3RMZ - chains E and F of the 6 polymer chains in the assembly; structure by X-ray diffraction, 1.72 A resolution.

[Chain E]
Name: Methylamine dehydrogenase light chain
Source organism: Paracoccus denitrificans
Notes: EC 1.4.99.3
UniProt: A1BBA0 (A1BBA0_PARDP); residues 1-131 here correspond to UniProt positions 58-188 (UniProt number = residue number + 57)
Chain sequence (137 residues; each row starts with the number of its first residue):
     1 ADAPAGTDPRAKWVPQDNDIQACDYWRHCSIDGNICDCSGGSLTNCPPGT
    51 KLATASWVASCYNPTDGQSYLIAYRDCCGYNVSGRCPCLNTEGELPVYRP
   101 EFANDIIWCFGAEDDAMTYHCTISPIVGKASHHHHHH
Not modelled in the structure: 1-6, 131-137
Construct notes: expression tag (132-137)
Modified positions: Trp57 (7-hydroxy-l-tryptophan; 0AF)
Disulfide bonds: Cys23-Cys88, Cys29-Cys61, Cys36-Cys121, Cys38-Cys86, Cys46-Cys77, Cys78-Cys109

[Chain F]
Name: Methylamine dehydrogenase heavy chain
Source organism: Paracoccus denitrificans
Notes: EC 1.4.99.3
UniProt: A1BB97 (A1BB97_PARDP); residues 1-386 here correspond to UniProt positions 32-417 (UniProt number = residue number + 31)
Chain sequence (386 residues; each row starts with the number of its first residue):
     1 QDAPEAETQAQETQGQAAARAAAADLAAGQDDEPRILEAPAPDARRVYVN
    51 DPAHFAAVTQQFVIDGEAGRVIGMIDGGFLPNPVVADDGSFIAHASTVFS
   101 RIARGERTDYVEVFDPVTLLPTADIELPDAPRFLVGTYPWMTSLTPDGKT
   151 LLFYQFSPAPAVGVVDLEGKAFKRMLDVPDCYHIFPTAPDTFFMHCRDGS
   201 LAKVAFGTEGTPEITHTEVFHPEDEFLINHPAYSQKAGRLVWPTYTGKIH
   251 QIDLSSGDAKFLPAVEALTEAERADGWRPGGWQQVAYHRALDRIYLLVDQ
   301 RDEWRHKTASRFVVVLDAKTGERLAKFEMGHEIDSINVSQDEKPLLYALS
   351 TGDKTLYIHDAESGEELRSVNQLGHGPQVITTADMG
Not modelled in the structure: 1-10
Disulfide bonds: Cys181-Cys196

[Chain E / chain F interface]
Residue-residue contacts (85; chain E residue first):
  Pro9(E) - Arg305(F)  hydrogen bond (backbone-side chain)
  Pro9(E) - Thr308(F)
  Arg10(E) - Asp299(F)  salt bridge
  Arg10(E) - Gln300(F)
  Arg10(E) - Arg301(F)
  Arg10(E) - Asp302(F)  hydrogen bond (backbone-backbone)
  Arg10(E) - Arg305(F)
  Arg10(E) - Thr308(F)
  Arg10(E) - Ala309(F)  hydrogen bond (side chain-backbone)
  Arg10(E) - Arg311(F)
  Arg10(E) - Glu332(F)  salt bridge
  Ala11(E) - Arg305(F)  hydrogen bond (backbone-side chain)
  Lys12(E) - Asp302(F)
  Trp13(E) - Arg305(F)
  Asp32(E) - Phe55(F)
  Gly79(E) - Ala103(F)
  Gly79(E) - Arg104(F)
  Tyr80(E) - Ala103(F)
  Asn81(E) - Ala56(F)
  Asn81(E) - Ala57(F)  hydrogen bond (side chain-backbone)
  Asn81(E) - Ala103(F)
  Val82(E) - His54(F)
  Val82(E) - Phe55(F)
  Val82(E) - Ala56(F)  hydrophobic
  Leu89(E) - Arg305(F)
  Asn90(E) - Arg305(F)  hydrogen bond
  Thr91(E) - Trp304(F)  hydrogen bond (side chain-backbone)
  Thr91(E) - His306(F)
  Thr91(E) - Lys307(F)
  Glu92(E) - Trp304(F)
  Gly93(E) - Trp304(F)
  Glu94(E) - Tyr245(F)  hydrogen bond (backbone-side chain)
  Glu94(E) - Trp304(F)
  Glu94(E) - His306(F)  salt bridge
  Glu94(E) - Lys307(F)  salt bridge
  Leu95(E) - Phe226(F)  hydrophobic
  Leu95(E) - Tyr245(F)
  Leu95(E) - Trp304(F)  hydrophobic
  Pro96(E) - Phe226(F)
  Pro96(E) - Leu227(F)
  Pro96(E) - Asn229(F)
  Pro96(E) - Tyr245(F)
  Val97(E) - Phe133(F)  hydrophobic
  Val97(E) - Tyr138(F)  hydrophobic
  Val97(E) - Met141(F)  hydrophobic
  Val97(E) - Tyr182(F)
  Val97(E) - His183(F)
  Val97(E) - Asn229(F)  hydrogen bond (backbone-side chain)
  Tyr98(E) - Tyr182(F)  hydrophobic
  Tyr98(E) - His195(F)
  Tyr98(E) - Arg197(F)
  Tyr98(E) - His221(F)
  Tyr98(E) - Glu225(F)  hydrogen bond (side chain-backbone)
  Tyr98(E) - Phe226(F)
  Tyr98(E) - Leu227(F)  hydrogen bond (side chain-backbone)
  Arg99(E) - Arg197(F)
  Arg99(E) - Glu223(F)
  Pro100(E) - Phe156(F)  hydrophobic
  Pro100(E) - Tyr182(F)
  Pro100(E) - Arg197(F)
  Glu101(E) - Arg197(F)  salt bridge
  Asn104(E) - Lys307(F)  hydrogen bond
  Asp105(E) - Val135(F)
  Asp105(E) - Gly136(F)  hydrogen bond (backbone-backbone)
  Asp105(E) - Tyr138(F)  hydrogen bond
  Asp105(E) - Asn229(F)  hydrogen bond
  Asp105(E) - Trp282(F)
  Asp105(E) - Lys307(F)  salt bridge
  Ile106(E) - Phe133(F)  hydrophobic
  Ile106(E) - Leu134(F)
  Ile106(E) - Val135(F)  hydrophobic
  Ile107(E) - Phe55(F)  hydrophobic
  Ile107(E) - Phe79(F)  hydrophobic
  Ile107(E) - Leu80(F)  hydrophobic
  Ile107(E) - Leu134(F)  hydrogen bond (backbone-backbone)
  Trp108(E) - Phe156(F)  hydrophobic
  Phe110(E) - Phe156(F)  hydrophobic
  Phe110(E) - Ser157(F)
  Met117(E) - Phe79(F)
  Met117(E) - Arg107(F)
  Thr118(E) - Phe79(F)
  Thr118(E) - Phe99(F)
  Thr118(E) - Ala103(F)  hydrogen bond (side chain-backbone)
  Tyr119(E) - Phe55(F)  hydrophobic
  Tyr119(E) - Phe79(F)
Also at the interface, not in a pair above, chain E (33 interface residues in all): Gly33
Also at the interface, not in a pair above, chain F (43 interface residues in all): Ser310

[Summary]
33 residues of chain E face 43 of chain F across their interface; the contacts include 17 hydrogen bonds and 6
salt bridges. Polar pairs include Arg10(E)-Asp299(F), Arg10(E)-Glu332(F) and Glu94(E)-His306(F).
Chain E is Methylamine dehydrogenase light chain and chain F is Methylamine dehydrogenase heavy chain, both
from Paracoccus denitrificans; the structure, Crystal Structure of the W199F-MauG/pre-Methylamine
Dehydrogenase Complex, was determined by X-ray diffraction together with 3RLM and 3RN0 from the same study.
